4NRL - chains B and D of the 6 polymer chains in the assembly; structure by X-ray diffraction, 2.72 A resolution.

[Chain B (and D)]
Name: Hemagglutinin HA2 chain
Source organism: Influenza B virus
Notes: chain D of this document is another copy of the same molecule, construct and numbering; everything in this record applies to it too
Reference sequence: P03460 (HEMA_INBLE); residues 1-176 here correspond to UniProt positions 362-537 (UniProt number = residue number + 361)
Sequence (182 residues; numbered 1 to 182; the number before each row is that of its first residue):
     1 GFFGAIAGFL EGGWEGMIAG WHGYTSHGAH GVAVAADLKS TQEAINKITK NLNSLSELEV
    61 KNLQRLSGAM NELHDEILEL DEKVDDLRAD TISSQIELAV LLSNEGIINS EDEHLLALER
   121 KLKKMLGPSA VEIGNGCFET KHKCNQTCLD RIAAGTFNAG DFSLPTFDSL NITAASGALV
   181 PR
Not modelled in the structure: 171-182 (chain D: 170-182)
Sequence notes: conflict Ser54 (Tyr415 in P03460); expression tag (177-182)
Disulfides: Cys144-Cys148
Covalent attachments: N-acetylglucosamine (NAG) linked to Asn145
Curated features (UniProtKB/Swiss-Prot):
  - glycosylation (N-linked (GlcNAc...) asparagine): Asn145, Asn171

[Interface between chain B and chain D]
Contacting residue pairs (56; chain B residue first):
  Phe2(B) - Glu43(D)
  Phe2(B) - Lys47(D)
  Phe2(B) - Glu113(D)
  Phe2(B) - His114(D)
  Phe3(B) - Glu113(D)
  Phe3(B) - Leu116(D)  hydrophobic
  Phe3(B) - Ala117(D)
  Ala5(B) - Lys39(D)  hydrogen bond (backbone-side chain)
  Ala5(B) - Glu43(D)
  Ile6(B) - Ser40(D)
  Ile6(B) - Glu43(D)
  Ile6(B) - His114(D)
  Ile6(B) - Ala117(D)  hydrophobic
  Ile6(B) - Leu118(D)  hydrophobic
  Ile6(B) - Lys121(D)
  Ala7(B) - Ala117(D)
  Ala7(B) - Arg120(D)
  Glu76(B) - Gly68(D)
  Glu76(B) - His74(D)  salt bridge
  Glu76(B) - Ile77(D)
  Ile77(B) - Ile77(D)  hydrophobic
  Glu79(B) - Leu66(D)
  Glu79(B) - Ser67(D)  hydrogen bond (side chain-backbone)
  Glu79(B) - Gly68(D)  hydrogen bond (side chain-backbone)
  Leu80(B) - Leu66(D)  hydrophobic
  Leu80(B) - Ile77(D)
  Leu80(B) - Leu80(D)  hydrophobic
  Leu80(B) - Asp81(D)
  Lys83(B) - Gln64(D)  hydrogen bond (side chain-backbone)
  Lys83(B) - Asp81(D)  salt bridge
  Lys83(B) - Val84(D)
  Lys83(B) - Asp85(D)  salt bridge
  Val84(B) - Val84(D)  hydrophobic
  Asp86(B) - Lys61(D)  salt bridge
  Leu87(B) - Lys61(D)
  Leu87(B) - Leu63(D)  hydrophobic
  Leu87(B) - Val84(D)  hydrophobic
  Asp90(B) - Val60(D)
  Asp90(B) - Lys61(D)  hydrogen bond (side chain-backbone)
  Thr91(B) - Thr91(D)
  Thr91(B) - Gln95(D)
  Ser94(B) - Leu58(D)
  Ser94(B) - Gln95(D)  hydrogen bond
  Gln95(B) - Gln95(D)
  Leu101(B) - Ser54(D)
  Leu102(B) - Leu102(D)  hydrophobic
  Leu116(B) - Arg120(D)
  Glu119(B) - Arg120(D)  salt bridge
  Val131(B) - Phe167(D)  hydrophobic
  Glu132(B) - Lys123(D)  salt bridge
  Glu132(B) - Phe167(D)
  Ile133(B) - Lys123(D)
  Ile133(B) - Lys124(D)
  Ile133(B) - Phe167(D)  hydrophobic
  Gly134(B) - Arg120(D)  hydrogen bond (backbone-side chain)
  Asn135(B) - Lys124(D)
Other interface residues (no listed pair), chain B (30 interface residues in all): Phe9, Leu98, Glu113, Gly136
Other interface residues (no listed pair), chain D (38 interface residues in all): Glu59, Ala69, Arg88, Ile92, Ala99, Pro128

[Summary]
30 residues of chain B face 38 of chain D across their interface; the contacts include 7 hydrogen bonds and 6
salt bridges. Polar pairs include Glu76(B)-His74(D), Lys83(B)-Asp81(D) and Lys83(B)-Asp85(D). Covalently
linked N-acetylglucosamine: at Asn145(B).
Chain B and chain D are both Hemagglutinin HA2 chain (Influenza B virus); the structure, Structure of
hemagglutinin with F95Y mutation of influenza virus B/Lee/40, was determined by X-ray diffraction, deposited
together with 4NRJ and 4NRK.
